7VCF - chains B and F of the 15 polymer chains in the assembly; structure by electron microscopy, 2.50 A resolution.

[Chain B]
Molecule: Toc75
Organism: Chlamydomonas reinhardtii
UniProtKB: A8IE32 (A8IE32_CHLRE); residues 1-798 here = UniProt positions 1-798
Amino-acid sequence (798 residues; numbered 1 to 798; the number before each row is that of its first residue):
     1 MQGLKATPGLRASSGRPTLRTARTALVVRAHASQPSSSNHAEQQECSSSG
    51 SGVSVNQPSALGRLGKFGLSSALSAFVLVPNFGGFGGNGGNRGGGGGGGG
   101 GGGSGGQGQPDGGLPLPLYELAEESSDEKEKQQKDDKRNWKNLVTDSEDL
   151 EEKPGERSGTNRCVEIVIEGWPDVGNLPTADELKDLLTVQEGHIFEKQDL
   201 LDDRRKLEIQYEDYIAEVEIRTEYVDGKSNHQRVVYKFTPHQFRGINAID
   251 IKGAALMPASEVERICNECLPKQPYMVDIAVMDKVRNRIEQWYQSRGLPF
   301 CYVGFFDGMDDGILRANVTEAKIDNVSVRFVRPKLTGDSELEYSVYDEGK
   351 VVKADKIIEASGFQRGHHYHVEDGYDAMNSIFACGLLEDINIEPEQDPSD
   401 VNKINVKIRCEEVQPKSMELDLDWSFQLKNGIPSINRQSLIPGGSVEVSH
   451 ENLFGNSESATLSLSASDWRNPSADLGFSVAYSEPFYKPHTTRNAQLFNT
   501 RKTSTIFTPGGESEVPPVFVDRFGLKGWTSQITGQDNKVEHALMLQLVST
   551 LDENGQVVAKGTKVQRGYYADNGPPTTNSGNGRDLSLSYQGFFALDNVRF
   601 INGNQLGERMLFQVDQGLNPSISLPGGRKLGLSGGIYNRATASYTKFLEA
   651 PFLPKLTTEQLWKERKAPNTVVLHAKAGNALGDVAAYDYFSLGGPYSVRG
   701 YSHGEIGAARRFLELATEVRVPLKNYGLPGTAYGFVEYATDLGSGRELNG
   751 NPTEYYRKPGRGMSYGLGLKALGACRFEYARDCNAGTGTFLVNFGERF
Unresolved in the structure: 1-136, 621-631
Modified positions: S339 (phosphoserine; SEP); S344 (phosphoserine; SEP)

[Chain F]
Molecule: Toc120
Organism: Chlamydomonas reinhardtii
UniProtKB: A0A2K3CR90 (A0A2K3CR90_CHLRE); residue numbers follow UniProt; this construct covers 1-967
Amino-acid sequence (967 residues; numbered 1 to 967; the number before each row is that of its first residue):
     1 MGGGLPPKRSEVAESQPASSASSSAAAPAPAAETAGPKLPPRPAGLGLGG
    51 AGLLPSRGAAAAPSAGSATGTPAAAASSSLQQQQQQPAPPATQPAAHAAP
   101 AAPAGLGGAGLKPMLPPRPAAAAGAGAAGAAAAKPTPAPAPAAAPVPAAA
   151 PPPRPAMPNPAAGMSLPPRPVVAAAPPVLAAAGSDAVVDPSEDRRVQRVQ
   201 RIAHDTRVRLIRAASRLGLAPRTDQVAQFLQAIERSERMVGAQHYKGSRR
   251 VDLLAAAEREARLAEEREGAAAEAVAGLRVKILVLGMTGTGKTELINSLL
   301 NRPAGSRTNAFREATRRVRVVRGDHNGIPLTFIDTPGLHASASRTADNRA
   351 ILRAVRAAYRWHKPDYVFYVDRLDATRPGFGEMGLLGLITESLGAGVWRN
   401 TMAVLTHAHAARTAFGGQYDVNSRQRRNIVSQLLRQAAGDQQSRNPVFLA
   451 DCHPACPTNSLGQPVILEGPTAVPWKQQLLVQLVGYKSYNVATSAFKDLA
   501 KAKAGKAAAGAAGGARGPQDIFKQMMRSRLPPMTFFVEQMSEGVLKPEGW
   551 ATMETVAGLGEEVTEDEGAESFNHVYYRQMYELAVAGDPWAQREYAAMLR
   601 AYDKGCESYRASYEEADVDANVEYGVESYVVDPIDFGPSFDPEDMYSHRH
   651 AYAEAADAGVTVIPSQDYYGPEHDDPLNGIVFQYEAQPFSRHGWGGVPFD
   701 LTVCCEKDKTSLCLQGETHVSLVHSVPPFGPRHITQVTGSWEVLRPNIKD
   751 VMYQLEVDTFKDGLLGKSDHAGCGLMLARLGEGGDPRKGPTAVGVRLQDT
   801 LRVGPFKLEACASKVAVQGPTGGKEEGWGARAFVGYDWLPGLGMAFDFIQ
   851 ERTPEEGGKRLRGYGANFTYDWEALGAAFGMEVDYVAASESVFVSVNAFS
   901 GNDYRLGWLLLLPAVNYFKETVSSLWARLRGAGGGEGEEGEELEEEGEGE
   951 EGDDEEAMMMMAQEGDL
Unresolved in the structure: 1-528, 931-967
Modified positions: T564 (phosphothreonine; TPO)
Bound ions: Mg2+ near E706 (its only coordinating residue here)
Small-molecule neighbours: inositol hexakisphosphate (IHP): S768, H770, R802, K807, E809

[How chain B and chain F interact]
Residue-residue contacts - 149 pairs, chain B then chain F:
  K137(B) with L599(F); D603(F)
  W140(B) with A596(F)
  L143(B) with Q592(F)
  D185(B) with R600(F)
  L187(B) with R600(F), hydrogen bond (backbone-side chain)
  T188(B) with R593(F), hydrogen bond (backbone-side chain)
  Q190(B) with A596(F); A597(F); R600(F)
  H193(B) with Q592(F); R593(F); A596(F)
  I194(B) with P589(F), hydrophobic; W590(F); R593(F), hydrogen bond (backbone-side chain)
  E196(B) with W590(F)
  D199(B) with R593(F), salt bridge
  L335(B) with G901(F); N902(F)
  G337(B) with E873(F), hydrogen bond (backbone-side chain)
  K416(B) with G901(F); Y904(F)
  S417(B) with F899(F); S900(F); Y904(F)
  M418(B) with F899(F); S900(F), hydrogen bond (backbone-backbone); Y904(F), hydrophobic; L906(F), hydrophobic; G907(F)
  E419(B) with A898(F); F899(F)
  L420(B) with N897(F); A898(F), hydrogen bond (backbone-backbone); L906(F); L909(F), hydrophobic
  D421(B) with V896(F)
  L422(B) with S895(F); V896(F), hydrogen bond (backbone-backbone); L909(F), hydrophobic
  D423(B) with V894(F)
  W424(B) with F893(F); V894(F), hydrogen bond (backbone-backbone); V896(F), hydrophobic
  S425(B) with V892(F); F893(F)
  F426(B) with S891(F); V892(F), hydrogen bond (backbone-backbone); V894(F), hydrophobic
  Q427(B) with E890(F)
  L428(B) with E890(F), hydrogen bond (backbone-backbone); V892(F), hydrophobic
  I441(B) with L912(F), hydrophobic
  V446(B) with L910(F), hydrophobic
  V448(B) with Y904(F), hydrophobic
  S449(B) with Y904(F), hydrogen bond (backbone-side chain)
  H450(B) with Y904(F)
  W469(B) with P913(F); N916(F), hydrogen bond (backbone-side chain)
  R470(B) with N916(F); E920(F)
  N471(B) with E920(F)
  P472(B) with P913(F); Y917(F), hydrophobic; E920(F)
  S473(B) with Y917(F); E920(F), hydrogen bond
  L476(B) with Y917(F), hydrophobic
  Q496(B) with P638(F)
  F498(B) with P638(F); S639(F); F640(F), hydrophobic
  R501(B) with Y669(F)
  K502(B) with S639(F), hydrogen bond; G670(F); P671(F); E672(F)
  T503(B) with Y669(F); G670(F), hydrogen bond (backbone-backbone); P671(F); E672(F), hydrogen bond (backbone-backbone)
  F519(B) with Y669(F), hydrophobic
  V520(B) with E672(F)
  R522(B) with E672(F), salt bridge
  G524(B) with F640(F)
  K526(B) with S639(F), hydrogen bond (side chain-backbone); D641(F), hydrogen bond (side chain-backbone)
  K538(B) with E643(F), salt bridge; D644(F), salt bridge
  E540(B) with P642(F); E643(F)
  M544(B) with F640(F), hydrophobic
  Q546(B) with F640(F)
  Q590(B) with F640(F); P642(F)
  F592(B) with P642(F), hydrophobic; D644(F); M645(F), hydrophobic
  R599(B) with E627(F), salt bridge
  F600(B) with V626(F); E627(F); S628(F), hydrogen bond (backbone-backbone); V630(F), hydrophobic; A653(F), hydrophobic
  I601(B) with V626(F); E627(F)
  N602(B) with V626(F), hydrogen bond (backbone-backbone); S628(F)
  G603(B) with S628(F), hydrogen bond (backbone-side chain)
  R609(B) with H648(F)
  L611(B) with M645(F)
  Q613(B) with P642(F); M645(F)
  L661(B) with V626(F)
  W662(B) with N621(F); G625(F); V626(F)
  R665(B) with N621(F), hydrogen bond; G625(F), hydrogen bond (side chain-backbone); V626(F)
  Y687(B) with H673(F)
  Y696(B) with R649(F); D675(F)
  G700(B) with K709(F), hydrogen bond (backbone-side chain)
  Y701(B) with K709(F)
  S702(B) with K709(F)
  H703(B) with P671(F); D674(F), salt bridge
  E705(B) with K709(F), salt bridge
  L772(B) with A658(F), hydrophobic; V660(F), hydrophobic
  A774(B) with Y652(F), hydrophobic
  C775(B) with V662(F), hydrophobic; I680(F), hydrophobic
  D782(B) with K709(F), salt bridge
  T789(B) with K709(F)
  F790(B) with K707(F), hydrogen bond (backbone-side chain)
  L791(B) with D708(F); K709(F)
  V792(B) with K707(F)
  N793(B) with I680(F)
  F794(B) with Y652(F); P664(F), hydrophobic; L677(F), hydrophobic; I680(F), hydrophobic
  G795(B) with R649(F)
  E796(B) with R649(F), hydrogen bond (backbone-backbone); A651(F)
Interface residues without a listed pair, chain B (98 interface residues in all): R162, F195, T336, K429, P442, T500, F523, L525, S530, R639, D688, G773, F777, R797, F798
Interface residues without a listed pair, chain F (76 interface residues in all): I634, E654, A655, N678, F682, T710, Y885, D903

[In short]
98 residues of chain B and 76 residues of chain F are in contact, with 26 hydrogen bonds and 8 salt bridges.
Polar pairs include D199(B)-R593(F), R522(B)-E672(F) and K538(B)-E643(F). Ligands of chain F: inositol
hexakisphosphate.
Chain B is Toc75 and chain F is Toc120, both from Chlamydomonas reinhardtii; the structure, Cryo-EM structure
of Chlamydomonas TOC-TIC supercomplex, was determined by electron microscopy.
